PDB entry 3MV8 | X-ray diffraction, 2.10 A resolution | chains A and D of the 5 polymer chains in the assembly

# Chain A
Molecule: HLA class I histocompatibility antigen, B-35 alpha chain
Source organism: Homo sapiens
Notes: fragment: Extracellular domain
UniProtKB: P30685 (1B35_HUMAN); residues 1-276 here correspond to UniProt positions 25-300 (UniProt number = residue number + 24)
Chain sequence (276 residues; row label = number of the first residue in the row):
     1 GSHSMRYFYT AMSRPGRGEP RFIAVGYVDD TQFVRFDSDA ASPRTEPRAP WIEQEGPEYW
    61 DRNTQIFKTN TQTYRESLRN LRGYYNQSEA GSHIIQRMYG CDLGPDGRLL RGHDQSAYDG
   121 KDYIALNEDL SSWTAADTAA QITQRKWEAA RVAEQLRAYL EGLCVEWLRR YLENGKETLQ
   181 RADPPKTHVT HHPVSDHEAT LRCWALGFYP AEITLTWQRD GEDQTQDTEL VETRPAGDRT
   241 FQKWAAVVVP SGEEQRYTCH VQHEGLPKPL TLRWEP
Cystine bridges: Cys101-Cys164, Cys203-Cys259

# Chain D
Molecule: alpha chain of the TK3 TCR
Source organism: Homo sapiens
Chain sequence (200 residues; numbered 3 to 218; 16 numbers in that range are skipped by the numbering (no residue carries them; nothing is unmodelled there); the number before each row is that of its first residue):
     3 QVTQSPEALR LQEGESSSLN CSYTVSGLRG
    39 LFWYRQDPGK GPEFLFTLYS AGE
    66 EKEKE
    78 RLKATLT
     0 K
    85 KESFLHITAP KPEDSATYLC AVQDLGTSGS RLTFGEGTQL TVNPNIQNPD PAVYQLRDSK
   145 SSDKSVCLFT DFDSQTNVSQ SKDSDVYITD KCVLDMRSMD FKSNSAVAWS NKSDFACANA
   205 FNNSIIPEDT FFPS
Cystine bridges: Cys23-Cys104, Cys151-Cys201
What the authors report for this chain:
  - conformationally variable residues: Arg115

# Interface between chain A and chain D
Pairs across the interface (9):
  Arg62(A) - Ser28(D)
  Gln65(A) - Ser112(D)
  Ile66(A) - Gly110(D)
  Ile66(A) - Ser112(D)
  Thr69(A) - Ser112(D)
  Arg151(A) - Tyr57(D)
  Gln155(A) - Arg31(D)  hydrogen bond
  Leu163(A) - Ser28(D)
  Leu163(A) - Leu109(D)  hydrophobic
Also at the interface, not in a pair above, chain A (10 interface residues in all): Ala158, Tyr159, Glu166
Also at the interface, not in a pair above, chain D (8 interface residues in all): Gly29, Leu30

# In short
The interface between chain A and chain D involves 10 residues on one side and 8 on the other, with 1 hydrogen
bond. The hydrogen-bonded pair is Gln155(A)-Arg31(D). The paper reports conformational variability at
Arg115(D).
Here chain A is HLA class I histocompatibility antigen, B-35 alpha chain and chain D is alpha chain of the TK3
TCR, both from Homo sapiens. Entry 3MV8 (Crystal Structure of the TK3-Gln55His TCR in complex with
HLA-B*3501/HPVG) was determined by X-ray diffraction together with 3MV7 and 3MV9 from the same study.
